2M0K - chains A and B; structure by solution NMR.

Chain A:
Name: Calmodulin
Source organism: Homo sapiens
UniProt: P62158 (CALM_HUMAN); residues 1-148 here correspond to UniProt positions 2-149 (UniProt number = residue number + 1)
Chain sequence (148 residues; row label = number of the first residue in the row):
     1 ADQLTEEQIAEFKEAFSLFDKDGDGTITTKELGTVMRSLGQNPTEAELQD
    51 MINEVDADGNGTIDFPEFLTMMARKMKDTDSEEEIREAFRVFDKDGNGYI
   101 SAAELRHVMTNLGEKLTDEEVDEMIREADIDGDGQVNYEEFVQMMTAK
Ion coordination: Ca2+ site 1: D20, D22, D24, T26; Ca2+ site 2: D56, D58, N60, T62; Ca2+ site 3: D93, D95, N97; Ca2+ site 4: D129, D131, D133, Q135, E140

Chain B:
Name: Peptide from Cyclic nucleotide-gated olfactory channel
Source organism: Rattus norvegicus
UniProt: Q00195 (CNGA2_RAT); residues 60-87 here = UniProt positions 60-87
Chain sequence (28 residues; numbered 60 to 87; the number before each row is that of its first residue):
    60 TPRRGRGGFQRIVRLVGVIRDWANKNFR

Chain A / chain B interface:
Pairs across the interface (53; chain A residue first):
  E7(A) with K84(B); R87(B)
  E11(A) with V72(B); V75(B); G76(B); R79(B)
  E14(A) with R79(B)
  A15(A) with V75(B)
  F19(A) with G67(B); F68(B); I71(B)
  M36(A) with G67(B)
  L39(A) with L74(B)
  Q41(A) with R70(B)
  M51(A) with R65(B); G66(B); G67(B)
  E54(A) with R63(B); G64(B); R65(B)
  V55(A) with R65(B); F68(B)
  I63(A) with F68(B)
  F68(A) with F68(B); V72(B)
  M72(A) with R65(B); F68(B); V72(B)
  K75(A) with R65(B)
  T79(A) with R73(B)
  E84(A) with R73(B); V77(B)
  E87(A) with R70(B); L74(B)
  A88(A) with V77(B)
  V91(A) with L74(B); I78(B)
  F92(A) with I78(B); W81(B)
  L105(A) with W81(B)
  M124(A) with W81(B); A82(B); N85(B)
  I125(A) with W81(B)
  E127(A) with N85(B); F86(B)
  A128(A) with W81(B)
  V136(A) with W81(B)
  F141(A) with W81(B)
  M144(A) with W81(B)
  M145(A) with V77(B); D80(B)
  K148(A) with N85(B)
Interface residues without a listed pair, chain A (35 interface residues in all): A10, L18, L32, D80
Interface residues without a listed pair, chain B (26 interface residues in all): T60, Q69, N83

Summary:
The interface between chain A and chain B involves 35 residues on one side and 26 on the other. D20(A),
D22(A), D24(A) and T26(A) coordinate Ca2+ site 1. D56(A), D58(A), N60(A) and T62(A) coordinate Ca2+ site 2.
Chain A is Calmodulin (Homo sapiens) and chain B is Peptide from Cyclic nucleotide-gated olfactory channel
(Rattus norvegicus); the structure, 3D Structure of Calmodulin and Calmodulin Binding Domain of Rat Olfactory
Cyclic Nucleotide-Gated Ion Channel, was determined by solution NMR (same publication as 2M0J).
